PDB entry 6PC7 | electron microscopy, 2.50 A resolution | chains I and L of the 7 polymer chains in the assembly

[Chain I]
Molecule: 23S ribosomal RNA
From: Escherichia coli
Sequence (2904 nucleotides; numbered 1 to 2904; the number before each row is that of its first residue):
     1 GGUUAAGCGA CUAAGCGUAC ACGGUGGAUG CCCUGGCAGU CAGAGGCGAU GAAGGACGUG
    61 CUAAUCUGCG AUAAGCGUCG GUAAGGUGAU AUGAACCGUU AUAACCGGCG AUUUCCGAAU
   121 GGGGAAACCC AGUGUGUUUC GACACACUAU CAUUAACUGA AUCCAUAGGU UAAUGAGGCG
   181 AACCGGGGGA ACUGAAACAU CUAAGUACCC CGAGGAAAAG AAAUCAACCG AGAUUCCCCC
   241 AGUAGCGGCG AGCGAACGGG GAGCAGCCCA GAGCCUGAAU CAGUGUGUGU GUUAGUGGAA
   301 GCGUCUGGAA AGGCGCGCGA UACAGGGUGA CAGCCCCGUA CACAAAAAUG CACAUGCUGU
   361 GAGCUCGAUG AGUAGGGCGG GACACGUGGU AUCCUGUCUG AAUAUGGGGG GACCAUCCUC
   421 CAAGGCUAAA UACUCCUGAC UGACCGAUAG UGAACCAGUA CCGUGAGGGA AAGGCGAAAA
   481 GAACCCCGGC GAGGGGAGUG AAAAAGAACC UGAAACCGUG UACGUACAAG CAGUGGGAGC
   541 ACGCUUAGGC GUGUGACUGC GUACCUUUUG UAUAAUGGGU CAGCGACUUA UAUUCUGUAG
   601 CAAGGUUAAC CGAAUAGGGG AGCCGAAGGG AAACCGAGUC UUAACUGGGC GUUAAGUUGC
   661 AGGGUAUAGA CCCGAAACCC GGUGAUCUAG CCAUGGGCAG GUUGAAGGUU GGGUAACACU
   721 AACUGGAGGA CCGAACCGAC UAAUGUUGAA AAAUUAGCGG AUGACUUGUG GCUGGGGGUG
   781 AAAGGCCAAU CAAACCGGGA GAUAGCUGGU UCUCCCCGAA AGCUAUUUAG GUAGCGCCUC
   841 GUGAAUUCAU CUCCGGGGGU AGAGCACUGU UUCGGCAAGG GGGUCAUCCC GACUUACCAA
   901 CCCGAUGCAA ACUGCGAAUA CCGGAGAAUG UUAUCACGGG AGACACACGG CGGGUGCUAA
   961 CGUCCGUCGU GAAGAGGGAA ACAACCCAGA CCGCCAGCUA AGGUCCCAAA GUCAUGGUUA
  1021 AGUGGGAAAC GAUGUGGGAA GGCCCAGACA GCCAGGAUGU UGGCUUAGAA GCAGCCAUCA
  1081 UUUAAAGAAA GCGUAAUAGC UCACUGGUCG AGUCGGCCUG CGCGGAAGAU GUAACGGGGC
  1141 UAAACCAUGC ACCGAAGCUG CGGCAGCGAC GCUUAUGCGU UGUUGGGUAG GGGAGCGUUC
  1201 UGUAAGCCUG CGAAGGUGUG CUGUGAGGCA UGCUGGAGGU AUCAGAAGUG CGAAUGCUGA
  1261 CAUAAGUAAC GAUAAAGCGG GUGAAAAGCC CGCUCGCCGG AAGACCAAGG GUUCCUGUCC
  1321 AACGUUAAUC GGGGCAGGGU GAGUCGACCC CUAAGGCGAG GCCGAAAGGC GUAGUCGAUG
  1381 GGAAACAGGU UAAUAUUCCU GUACUUGGUG UUACUGCGAA GGGGGGACGG AGAAGGCUAU
  1441 GUUGGCCGGG CGACGGUUGU CCCGGUUUAA GCGUGUAGGC UGGUUUUCCA GGCAAAUCCG
  1501 GAAAAUCAAG GCUGAGGCGU GAUGACGAGG CACUACGGUG CUGAAGCAAC AAAUGCCCUG
  1561 CUUCCAGGAA AAGCCUCUAA GCAUCAGGUA ACAUCAAAUC GUACCCCAAA CCGACACAGG
  1621 UGGUCAGGUA GAGAAUACCA AGGCGCUUGA GAGAACUCGG GUGAAGGAAC UAGGCAAAAU
  1681 GGUGCCGUAA CUUCGGGAGA AGGCACGCUG AUAUGUAGGU GAGGUCCCUC GCGGAUGGAG
  1741 CUGAAAUCAG UCGAAGAUAC CAGCUGGCUG CAACUGUUUA UUAAAAACAC AGCACUGUGC
  1801 AAACACGAAA GUGGACGUAU ACGGUGUGAC GCCUGCCCGG UGCCGGAAGG UUAAUUGAUG
  1861 GGGUUAGCGC AAGCGAAGCU CUUGAUCGAA GCCCCGGUAA ACGGCGGCCG UAACXAUAAC
  1921 GGUCCUAAGG UAGCGAAAUU CCUUGUCGGG UAAGUUCCGA CXUGCACGAA UGGCGUAAUG
  1981 AUGGCCAGGC UGUCUCCACC CGAGACUCAG UGAAAUUGAA CUCGCUGUGA AGAUGCAGUG
  2041 UACCCGCGGC AAGACGGAAA GACCCCGUXA ACCUUUACUA UAGCUUGACA CUGAACAUUG
  2101 AGCCUUGAUG UGUAGGAUAG GUGGGAGGCU UUGAAGUGUG GACGCCAGUC UGCAUGGAGC
  2161 CGACCUUGAA AUACCACCCU UUAAUGUUUG AUGUUCUAAC GUUGACCCGU AAUCCGGGUU
  2221 GCGGACAGUG UCUGGUGGGU AGUUUGACUG GGGCGGUCUC CUCCUAAAGA GUAACGGAGG
  2281 AGCACGAAGG UUGGCUAAUC CUGGUCGGAC AUCAGGAGGU UAGUGCAAUG GCAUAAGCCA
  2341 GCUUGACUGC GAGCGUGACG GCGCGAGCAG GUGCGAAAGC AGGUCAUAGU GAUCCGGUGG
  2401 UUCUGAAUGG AAGGGCCAUC GCUCAACGGA UAAAAGGUAC UCCGGGGAUA ACAGGCUGAU
  2461 ACCGCCCAAG AGUUCAUAUC GACGGCGGUG UUUGGCACCU CGAUGUCGGC UCAUCACAUC
  2521 CUGGGGCUGA AGUAGGUCCC AAGGGUAUGG CUGUUCGCCA UUUAAAGUGG UACGCGAGCU
  2581 GGGUUUAGAA CGUCGUGAGA CAGUUCGGUC CCUAUCUGCC GUGGGCGCUG GAGAACUGAG
  2641 GGGGGCUGCU CCUAGUACGA GAGGACCGGA GUGGACGCAU CACUGGUGUU CGGGUUGUCA
  2701 UGCCAAUGGC ACUGCCCGGU AGCUAAAUGC GGAAGAGAUA AGUGCUGAAA GCAUCUAAGC
  2761 ACGAAACUUG CCCCGAGAUG AGUUCUCCCU GACCCUUUAA GGGUCCUGAA GGAACGUUGA
  2821 AGACGACGAC GUUGAUAGGC CGGGUGUGUA AGCGCAGCGA UGCGUUGAGC UAACCGGUAC
  2881 UAAUGAACCG UGAGGCUUAA CCUU
Unresolved in the structure: 886-891, 2030
Modified / non-standard residues: 1MG (1N-methylguanosine-5'-monophosphate) at position 745, PSU (pseudouridine-5'-monophosphate) at position 746, 5MU (5-methyluridine 5'-monophosphate) at position 747, PSU (pseudouridine-5'-monophosphate) at position 955, 6MZ (N6-methyladenosine-5'-monophosphate) at position 1618, 2MG (2N-methylguanosine-5'-monophosphate) at position 1835, PSU (pseudouridine-5'-monophosphate) at position 1911, 3TD ((1S)-1,4-anhydro-1-(3-methyl-2,4-dioxo-1,2,3,4-tetrahydropyrimidin-5-yl)-5-O-phosphono-D-ribitol) at position 1915, PSU (pseudouridine-5'-monophosphate) at position 1917, 5MU (5-methyluridine 5'-monophosphate) at position 1939, 5MC (5-methylcytidine-5'-monophosphate) at position 1962, G7M (N7-methyl-guanosine-5'-monophosphate) at position 2069, OMG (o2'-methylguanosine-5'-monophosphate) at position 2251, 2MG (2N-methylguanosine-5'-monophosphate) at position 2445, PSU (pseudouridine-5'-monophosphate) at position 2457, OMC (o2'-methylycytidine-5'-monophosphate) at position 2498, 2MA (2-methyladenosine-5'-monophosphate) at position 2503, PSU (pseudouridine-5'-monophosphate) at position 2504, OMU (o2'-methyluridine 5'-monophosphate) at position 2552, PSU (pseudouridine-5'-monophosphate) at position 2580, PSU (pseudouridine-5'-monophosphate) at position 2605
Covalent attachments: covalent link PSU_1911/A1918
Residues lining bound ligands: O7V ((2R)-2-[(3S,4R,5E,10E,12E,14S,16R,26aR)-16-fluoro-14-hydroxy-4,12-dimethyl-1,7,22-trioxo-4,7,8,9,14,15,16,17,24,25,26,26a-dodecahydro-1H,3H,22H-21,18-(azeno)pyrrolo[2,1-c][1,8,4,19]dioxadiazacyclotetracosin-3-yl]propyl isoquinolin-3-ylcarbamate): G2061, A2062, C2063, C2064, OMG_2251, A2450, A2451, C2452, 2MA_2503, PSU_2504, G2505, U2506, U2585, A2602
From the paper describing this entry:
  - binding site for O7V: C2452, U2585, A2602

[Chain L]
Protein: 50S ribosomal protein L15
From: Escherichia coli
UniProtKB: A0A037Y8L6 (A0A037Y8L6_ECOLX); numbering as in UniProt (aligned over 1-144)
Sequence (144 residues; row label = number of the first residue in the row):
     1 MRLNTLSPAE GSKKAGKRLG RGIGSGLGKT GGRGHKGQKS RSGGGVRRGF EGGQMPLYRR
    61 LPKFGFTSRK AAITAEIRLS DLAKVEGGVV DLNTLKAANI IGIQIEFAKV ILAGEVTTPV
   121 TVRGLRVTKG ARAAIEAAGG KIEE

[Interface between chain I and chain L]
Pairs across the interface (172):
  A195(I) / Arg-47(L)  hydrogen bond to the phosphate
  A196(I) / Gln-38(L)  hydrogen bond to the base
  A196(I) / Arg-47(L)  salt bridge to the phosphate
  A196(I) / Phe-50(L)  base contact
  A244(I) / Thr-67(L)  phosphate contact
  G245(I) / Thr-67(L)  hydrogen bond to the phosphate
  C249(I) / Lys-63(L)  hydrogen bond to the sugar
  G250(I) / Tyr-58(L)  phosphate contact
  G250(I) / Arg-59(L)  phosphate contact
  A251(I) / Arg-47(L)  sugar contact
  A251(I) / Tyr-58(L)  hydrogen bond to the phosphate
  C257(I) / Gln-104(L)  base contact
  G258(I) / Gln-104(L)  sugar contact
  U566(I) / Lys-29(L)  salt bridge to the phosphate
  U567(I) / Lys-29(L)  salt bridge to the phosphate
  U567(I) / His-35(L)  phosphate contact
  U567(I) / Lys-36(L)  hydrogen bond to the phosphate
  U568(I) / Lys-36(L)  salt bridge to the phosphate
  C587(I) / Leu-19(L)  sugar contact
  C587(I) / Arg-21(L)  salt bridge to the phosphate
  C587(I) / Arg-33(L)  hydrogen bond to the base
  G597(I) / Gly-11(L)  hydrogen bond to the sugar
  G597(I) / Ser-12(L)  base contact
  U598(I) / Ala-9(L)  sugar contact
  U598(I) / Glu-10(L)  sugar contact
  U598(I) / Gly-11(L)  sugar contact
  U598(I) / Ser-12(L)  sugar contact
  A621(I) / Asn-99(L)  hydrogen bond to the phosphate
  G622(I) / Asn-99(L)  hydrogen bond to the phosphate
  G622(I) / Ile-103(L)  phosphate contact
  A626(I) / Arg-78(L)  hydrogen bond to the sugar
  A627(I) / Glu-76(L)  hydrogen bond to the sugar
  A627(I) / Arg-78(L)  salt bridge to the phosphate
  A627(I) / Ile-111(L)  base contact
  A627(I) / Leu-112(L)  hydrogen bond to the base
  A627(I) / Ala-113(L)  base contact
  A631(I) / Gly-65(L)  sugar contact
  A631(I) / Phe-66(L)  hydrogen bond to the sugar
  A632(I) / Phe-66(L)  sugar contact
  A632(I) / Ser-68(L)  phosphate contact
  A633(I) / Ser-68(L)  hydrogen bond to the phosphate
  A633(I) / Ala-71(L)  phosphate contact
  C634(I) / Lys-70(L)  phosphate contact
  C634(I) / Arg-126(L)  salt bridge to the phosphate
  C635(I) / Lys-109(L)  salt bridge to the phosphate
  C635(I) / Arg-126(L)  salt bridge to the phosphate
  G636(I) / Glu-76(L)  hydrogen bond to the base
  G636(I) / Lys-109(L)  salt bridge to the phosphate
  G636(I) / Ile-111(L)  base contact
  G636(I) / Thr-128(L)  phosphate contact
  G636(I) / Lys-129(L)  salt bridge to the phosphate
  A637(I) / Ile-111(L)  phosphate contact
  A637(I) / Leu-112(L)  hydrogen bond to the phosphate
  A637(I) / Thr-128(L)  hydrogen bond to the phosphate
  A637(I) / Gly-130(L)  phosphate contact
  A661(I) / Ser-12(L)  sugar contact
  A661(I) / Lys-13(L)  sugar contact
  A661(I) / Lys-14(L)  hydrogen bond to the sugar
  G662(I) / Lys-14(L)  sugar contact
  G662(I) / Ala-15(L)  sugar contact
  G662(I) / Gly-16(L)  phosphate contact
  G662(I) / Lys-17(L)  phosphate contact
  G663(I) / Gly-16(L)  phosphate contact
  G663(I) / Lys-17(L)  hydrogen bond to the phosphate
  G664(I) / Lys-17(L)  salt bridge to the phosphate
  A666(I) / Val-46(L)  phosphate contact
  A666(I) / Arg-48(L)  sugar contact
  A670(I) / Ser-42(L)  sugar contact
  A670(I) / Gly-43(L)  sugar contact
  C671(I) / Arg-33(L)  salt bridge to the phosphate
  C671(I) / Ser-40(L)  hydrogen bond to the base
  C671(I) / Ser-42(L)  phosphate contact
  C671(I) / Gly-43(L)  hydrogen bond to the phosphate
  C672(I) / Ser-42(L)  hydrogen bond to the phosphate
  G805(I) / Gln-38(L)  hydrogen bond to the sugar
  G805(I) / Arg-41(L)  phosphate contact
  C806(I) / Gly-37(L)  phosphate contact
  C806(I) / Gln-38(L)  phosphate contact
  C806(I) / Arg-41(L)  salt bridge to the phosphate
  U807(I) / Lys-36(L)  salt bridge to the phosphate
  U807(I) / Arg-41(L)  salt bridge to the phosphate
  G808(I) / Lys-36(L)  salt bridge to the phosphate
  U810(I) / Gly-20(L)  sugar contact
  U810(I) / Thr-30(L)  hydrogen bond to the base
  U811(I) / Gly-20(L)  phosphate contact
  U811(I) / Arg-21(L)  hydrogen bond to the base
  U811(I) / Gly-22(L)  hydrogen bond to the phosphate
  U811(I) / Gly-28(L)  phosphate contact
  U811(I) / Lys-29(L)  hydrogen bond to the phosphate
  C812(I) / Arg-21(L)  base contact
  C812(I) / Gly-22(L)  phosphate contact
  U813(I) / Gly-22(L)  phosphate contact
  U813(I) / Ile-23(L)  hydrogen bond to the phosphate
  U813(I) / Gly-24(L)  hydrogen bond to the phosphate
  U813(I) / Ser-25(L)  base contact
  C814(I) / Gly-24(L)  hydrogen bond to the base
  A825(I) / Gln-54(L)  hydrogen bond to the sugar
  U826(I) / Gly-53(L)  hydrogen bond to the sugar
  U826(I) / Gln-54(L)  sugar contact
  G831(I) / Gly-37(L)  phosphate contact
  G831(I) / Gln-38(L)  hydrogen bond to the sugar
  G831(I) / Gly-52(L)  base contact
  U832(I) / Gly-37(L)  phosphate contact
  U832(I) / Gln-38(L)  hydrogen bond to the phosphate
  U832(I) / Lys-39(L)  hydrogen bond to the phosphate
  U832(I) / Val-46(L)  sugar contact
  U832(I) / Phe-50(L)  sugar contact
  U832(I) / Gly-52(L)  base contact
  A833(I) / Lys-39(L)  salt bridge to the phosphate
  A833(I) / Phe-50(L)  sugar contact
  A833(I) / Glu-51(L)  sugar contact
  G942(I) / Gly-32(L)  sugar contact
  G942(I) / Arg-33(L)  sugar contact
  G942(I) / Gly-34(L)  phosphate contact
  G942(I) / Lys-39(L)  salt bridge to the phosphate
  A943(I) / Gly-34(L)  phosphate contact
  A943(I) / His-35(L)  hydrogen bond to the phosphate
  A1189(I) / Thr-30(L)  phosphate contact
  A1189(I) / Gly-34(L)  phosphate contact
  G1190(I) / Thr-30(L)  hydrogen bond to the phosphate
  G1190(I) / Gly-32(L)  hydrogen bond to the phosphate
  G1190(I) / Arg-33(L)  phosphate contact
  G1190(I) / Gly-34(L)  hydrogen bond to the phosphate
  G1191(I) / Lys-17(L)  salt bridge to the phosphate
  G1191(I) / Leu-27(L)  phosphate contact
  G1191(I) / Gly-32(L)  phosphate contact
  G1192(I) / Lys-17(L)  salt bridge to the phosphate
  G1193(I) / Lys-14(L)  salt bridge to the phosphate
  G1202(I) / Leu-3(L)  hydrogen bond to the base
  U1203(I) / Leu-3(L)  sugar contact
  U1203(I) / Asn-4(L)  sugar contact
  A1241(I) / Asn-4(L)  base contact
  U1242(I) / Asn-4(L)  hydrogen bond to the base
  C1243(I) / Leu-3(L)  base contact
  C1243(I) / Asn-4(L)  base contact
  C1243(I) / Thr-5(L)  sugar contact
  C1243(I) / Leu-6(L)  hydrogen bond to the sugar
  A1244(I) / Leu-6(L)  sugar contact
  A1244(I) / Ser-7(L)  hydrogen bond to the phosphate
  A1244(I) / Pro-8(L)  phosphate contact
  G1245(I) / Pro-8(L)  phosphate contact
  G1245(I) / Lys-13(L)  salt bridge to the phosphate
  U1249(I) / Arg-18(L)  hydrogen bond to the base
  U1249(I) / Arg-21(L)  salt bridge to the phosphate
  G1250(I) / Arg-18(L)  salt bridge to the phosphate
  G1250(I) / Arg-21(L)  salt bridge to the phosphate
  A2358(I) / Gln-54(L)  hydrogen bond to the base
  C2359(I) / Leu-57(L)  sugar contact
  C2359(I) / Arg-60(L)  hydrogen bond to the base
  G2360(I) / Arg-60(L)  hydrogen bond to the sugar
  G2360(I) / Leu-61(L)  phosphate contact
  A2392(I) / Met-55(L)  base contact
  A2392(I) / Arg-60(L)  hydrogen bond to the sugar
  U2393(I) / Arg-59(L)  hydrogen bond to the sugar
  U2393(I) / Arg-60(L)  sugar contact
  U2393(I) / Leu-61(L)  sugar contact
  U2393(I) / Pro-62(L)  phosphate contact
  C2394(I) / Pro-62(L)  phosphate contact
  C2394(I) / Lys-63(L)  hydrogen bond to the phosphate
  C2395(I) / Lys-63(L)  salt bridge to the phosphate
  U2404(I) / Phe-66(L)  sugar contact
  U2404(I) / Ser-68(L)  sugar contact
  A2406(I) / Arg-69(L)  base contact
  G2414(I) / Phe-66(L)  base contact
  G2415(I) / Gly-65(L)  hydrogen bond to the phosphate
  G2415(I) / Phe-66(L)  sugar contact
  C2416(I) / Phe-64(L)  phosphate contact
  C2416(I) / Gly-65(L)  hydrogen bond to the phosphate
  G2428(I) / Gln-54(L)  base contact
  G2428(I) / Met-55(L)  sugar contact
  G2428(I) / Arg-60(L)  base contact
  G2429(I) / Met-55(L)  base contact
Interface residues without a listed pair, chain I (90 interface residues in all): U588, A599, G620, G628, C660, A941, A1246, G2361, C2403, G2405, U2431, A2448
Interface residues without a listed pair, chain L (83 interface residues in all): Gly-26, Gly-31, Gly-44, Thr-74, Ser-80, Asp-81, Val-127

[In short]
90 residues of chain I face 83 of chain L across their interface; the contacts include 53 hydrogen bonds and
27 salt bridges. Among the polar pairs are A196(I)/Gln-38(L), C587(I)/Arg-33(L) and A627(I)/Leu-112(L).
Ligands of chain I: compound O7V. The paper reports a binding site for O7V at C2452(I), U2585(I) and A2602(I).
Here chain I is 23S ribosomal RNA and chain L is 50S ribosomal protein L15, both from Escherichia coli. Entry
6PC7 (E. coli 50S ribosome bound to compound 46) was determined by electron microscopy together with 6PC5,
6PC6, 6PC8, 6PCH, 6PCQ, 6PCR and 3 further entries from the same study.
